5KXD - chains A and B of the 4 polymer chains in the assembly; structure by X-ray diffraction, 1.95 A resolution.

== Chain A (and B) ==
Name: Wisteria floribunda agglutinin
From: Wisteria floribunda
Notes: chain B of this document is another copy of the same molecule, construct and numbering; everything in this record applies to it too
Sequence (243 residues; numbered 31 to 273; the number before each row is that of its first residue):
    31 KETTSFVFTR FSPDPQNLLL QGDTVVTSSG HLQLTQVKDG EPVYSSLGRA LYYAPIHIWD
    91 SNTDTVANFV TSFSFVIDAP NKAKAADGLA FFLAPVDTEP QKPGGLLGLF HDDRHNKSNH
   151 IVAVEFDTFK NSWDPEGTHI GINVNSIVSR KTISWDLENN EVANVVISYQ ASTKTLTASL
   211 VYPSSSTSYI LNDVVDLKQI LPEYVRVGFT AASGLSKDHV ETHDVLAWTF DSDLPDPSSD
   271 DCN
Unresolved in the structure: 269-273
Covalently attached groups: N-acetylglucosamine (NAG) linked to Asn146
Ion coordination: Mn2+: Glu155, Asp157, Asp164, His169; Ca2+: Asp157, Phe159, Asn161, Asp164
Ligand contacts: GalNAc (6Y2; N-[(2S,3R,4R,5R,6R)-2-[(2R,3S,4R,5R,6S)-5-acetamido-2-(hydroxymethyl)-6-(4-nitrophenoxy)-4-oxidanyl-oxan-3-yl]oxy-6-(hydroxymethyl)-4,5-bis(oxidanyl)oxan-3-yl]ethanamide): Ala116, Asp117, Pro133, Gly134, Gly135, Phe159, Asn161, Trp163, Gly244, Leu245, Ser246, His249

== Interface between chain A and chain B ==
Residue-residue contacts (46):
  Lys31(A) - Val37(B)
  Lys31(A) - Phe38(B)
  Lys31(A) - Thr39(B)  hydrogen bond (backbone-side chain)
  Glu32(A) - Val37(B)
  Glu32(A) - Phe38(B)
  Glu32(A) - Arg40(B)
  Glu32(A) - Ser42(B)  hydrogen bond
  Thr33(A) - Phe36(B)
  Thr33(A) - Val37(B)  hydrogen bond (backbone-backbone)
  Thr34(A) - Ser35(B)
  Thr34(A) - Tyr82(B)
  Ser35(A) - Thr34(B)
  Ser35(A) - Ser35(B)  hydrogen bond (backbone-backbone)
  Phe36(A) - Thr33(B)
  Val37(A) - Glu32(B)
  Val37(A) - Thr33(B)  hydrogen bond (backbone-backbone)
  Phe38(A) - Lys31(B)
  Thr39(A) - Lys31(B)  hydrogen bond (side chain-backbone)
  Ser42(A) - Glu32(B)  hydrogen bond
  Ser42(A) - His87(B)
  Ser42(A) - Tyr234(B)  hydrogen bond
  Pro43(A) - Asn92(B)
  Asp44(A) - Tyr234(B)
  Pro45(A) - Tyr234(B)
  Gln46(A) - Pro85(B)
  Gln46(A) - Tyr234(B)
  Asn47(A) - Pro85(B)
  Tyr82(A) - Thr34(B)
  Tyr82(A) - Ala84(B)
  Tyr83(A) - Tyr83(B)  hydrophobic
  Tyr83(A) - Pro85(B)
  Tyr83(A) - Arg236(B)
  Ala84(A) - Tyr82(B)
  Ala84(A) - Ala84(B)  hydrophobic
  Pro85(A) - Gln46(B)
  Pro85(A) - Asn47(B)
  Pro85(A) - Tyr83(B)
  His87(A) - Ser42(B)
  Asn92(A) - Pro43(B)
  Val126(A) - Gln46(B)
  Tyr234(A) - Asp44(B)
  Tyr234(A) - Pro45(B)
  Tyr234(A) - Gln46(B)
  Tyr234(A) - Asn47(B)
  Arg236(A) - Tyr83(B)
  Asp266(A) - Thr39(B)
Also at the interface, not in a pair above, chain A (27 interface residues in all): Arg40, Asp90
Also at the interface, not in a pair above, chain B (27 interface residues in all): Asp90, Val126, Asp266

== In short ==
Chain A and chain B each contribute 27 residues to their interface; the contacts include 8 hydrogen bonds.
Among the polar pairs are Lys31(A)-Thr39(B), Glu32(A)-Ser42(B) and Ser42(A)-Tyr234(B). Bound to chain A:
GalNAc. N-acetylglucosamine is covalently linked to Asn146(A).
Both chains are Wisteria floribunda agglutinin (Wisteria floribunda). Entry 5KXD (Wisteria floribunda lectin
in complex with GalNAc(beta1-4)GlcNAc (LacdiNAc) at pH 6.5) was determined by X-ray diffraction (same
publication as 5KXB, 5KXC and 5KXE).
